5CNU - chains A and F of the 8 polymer chains in the assembly; structure by X-ray diffraction, 3.40 A resolution.

[Chain A]
Molecule: Ribonucleoside-diphosphate reductase 1 subunit alpha
From: Escherichia coli (strain K12)
Notes: EC 1.17.4.1
Reference sequence: P00452 (RIR1_ECOLI); residues 1-761 here = UniProt positions 1-761
Amino-acid sequence (761 residues; numbered 1 to 761; the number before each row is that of its first residue):
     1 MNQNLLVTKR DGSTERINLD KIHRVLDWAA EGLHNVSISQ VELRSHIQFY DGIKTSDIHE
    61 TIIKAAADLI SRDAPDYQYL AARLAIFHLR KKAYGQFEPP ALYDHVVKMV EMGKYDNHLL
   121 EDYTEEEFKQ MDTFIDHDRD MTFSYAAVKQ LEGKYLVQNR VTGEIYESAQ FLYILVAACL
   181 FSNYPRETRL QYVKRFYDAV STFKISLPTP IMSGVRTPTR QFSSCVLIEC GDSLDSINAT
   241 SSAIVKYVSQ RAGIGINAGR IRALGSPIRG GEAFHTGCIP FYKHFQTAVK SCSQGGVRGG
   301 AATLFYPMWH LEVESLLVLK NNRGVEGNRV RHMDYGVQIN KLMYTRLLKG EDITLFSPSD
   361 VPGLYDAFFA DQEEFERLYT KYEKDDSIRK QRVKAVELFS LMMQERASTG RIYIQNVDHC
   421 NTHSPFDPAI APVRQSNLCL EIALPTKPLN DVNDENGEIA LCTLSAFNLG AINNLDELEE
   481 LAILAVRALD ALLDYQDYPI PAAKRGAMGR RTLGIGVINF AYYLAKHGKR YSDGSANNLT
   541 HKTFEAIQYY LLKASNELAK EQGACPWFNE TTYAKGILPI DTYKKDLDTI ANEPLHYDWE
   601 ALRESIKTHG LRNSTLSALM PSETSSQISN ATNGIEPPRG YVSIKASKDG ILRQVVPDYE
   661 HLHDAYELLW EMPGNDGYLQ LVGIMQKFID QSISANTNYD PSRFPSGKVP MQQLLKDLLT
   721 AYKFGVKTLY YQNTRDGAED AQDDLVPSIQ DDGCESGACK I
Unresolved in the structure: 1-4, 737-761
Residues lining bound ligands:
  - ADP (adenosine-5'-diphosphate): Tyr155, Pro208, Thr209, Pro210, Ser224, Cys225, Ala252, Gly253, Arg298, Gly299, Gly300, Ala301, Asn437, Leu438, Cys439, Glu441, Leu464, Met620, Pro621, Ser622, Glu623, Thr624, Ser625
  - 2'-deoxyadenosine-5'-diphosphate (DAT): Val7, Lys9, Arg10, Glu15, Arg16, Ile17, Asn18, Lys21, Ile22, Val25, Thr55, Ile58, His59, Ile62, Phe87, Lys91
  - 2'-deoxyguanosine-5'-triphosphate (DGT), molecule 1: Asp232, Ser233, Leu234, Asp235, Ile237, Ile261, Arg262, Pro267, Ile268, Arg269, Ala273, Phe274, His275, Thr276, Phe281
  - 2'-deoxyguanosine-5'-triphosphate (DGT), molecule 2: Ser249, Ser291, Cys292, Gln294
Curated features (UniProtKB/Swiss-Prot):
  - active site: Asn437 (Proton acceptor), Cys439 (Cysteine radical intermediate), Glu441 (Proton acceptor)
  - binding site (ATP): Lys9, Glu15 to Lys21, Thr55, Lys91
  - binding site (GDP): Thr209, Asn437, Glu441, Glu623 to Ser625
  - binding site (dTTP): Asp232 to Leu234, Arg262, Arg269
  - site: Cys225 (Important for hydrogen atom transfer), Cys462 (Important for hydrogen atom transfer), Tyr730 (Important for electron transfer), Tyr731 (Important for electron transfer), Cys754 (Interacts with thioredoxin/glutaredoxin), Cys759 (Interacts with thioredoxin/glutaredoxin)
  - modified residue: Lys283 (N6-acetyllysine)
From the paper describing this entry:
  - binding site for ADP: Arg298, Gly299
  - binding site for 2'-deoxyguanosine-5'-triphosphate: Asp232, Leu234, Arg269, His275, Thr276, Cys292, Gln294
  - conformationally variable residues (loop rearrangement, side-chain flip): Ser293, Gln294
  - contacts within the chain: Ser293-Gly300 (hydrogen bond)
  - specificity-determining residues: Ser293, Gln294, Gly299
  - mutagenesis - R298A: decreased catalytic activity on ADP
  - mutagenesis - Q294A: unchanged catalytic activity on ADP/dGTP
  - catalytic residues: Cys225, Glu441 (citing earlier work)
  - mutagenesis - Q294A: increased catalytic activity on GDP/TTP

[Chain F]
Molecule: Ribonucleoside-diphosphate reductase 1 subunit beta
From: Escherichia coli (strain K12)
Notes: EC 1.17.4.1
Reference sequence: P69924 (RIR2_ECOLI); residues 1-375 here correspond to UniProt positions 2-376 (UniProt number = residue number + 1)
Amino-acid sequence (375 residues; row label = number of the first residue in the row):
     1 AYTTFSQTKN DQLKEPMFFG QPVNVARYDQ QKYDIFEKLI EKQLSFFWRP EEVDVSRDRI
    61 DYQALPEHEK HIFISNLKYQ TLLDSIQGRS PNVALLPLIS IPELETWVET WAFSETIHSR
   121 SYTHIIRNIV NDPSVVFDDI VTNEQIQKRA EGISSYYDEL IEMTSYWHLL GEGTHTVNGK
   181 TVTVSLRELK KKLYLCLMSV NALEAIRFYV SFACSFAFAE RELMEGNAKI IRLIARDEAL
   241 HLTGTQHMLN LLRSGADDPE MAEIAEECKQ ECYDLFVQAA QQEKDWADYL FRDGSMIGLN
   301 KDILCQYVEY ITNIRMQAVG LDLPFQTRSN PIPWINTWLV SDNVQVAPQE VEVSSYLVGQ
   361 IDSEVDTDDL SNFQL
Unresolved in the structure: 342-359
Bound ions: mu-oxo-diiron Fe: Asp84, Glu115, His118, Glu204, Glu238, His241
Residues lining bound ligands: mu-oxo-diiron (FEO): Asp84, Gln87, Trp111, Glu115, His118, Glu204, Phe208, Glu238, His241

[How chain A and chain F interact]
Contacting residue pairs (62; chain A residue first):
  Leu19(A) - Met296(F)
  Leu19(A) - Ile297(F)
  Asp20(A) - Ser295(F)
  His23(A) - Ser295(F)  hydrogen bond
  His23(A) - Met296(F)
  His23(A) - Asn300(F)
  Asn35(A) - Ser329(F)
  Ser37(A) - Pro331(F)  hydrogen bond (side chain-backbone)
  Ser37(A) - Pro333(F)
  Ser39(A) - Gly298(F)  hydrogen bond (side chain-backbone)
  Ser39(A) - Ile303(F)
  Ser39(A) - Ile332(F)
  Ser39(A) - Trp334(F)  hydrogen bond
  Gln40(A) - Pro333(F)
  Gln40(A) - Trp334(F)
  Glu42(A) - Ile297(F)
  Glu42(A) - Gly298(F)  hydrogen bond (side chain-backbone)
  Leu43(A) - Glu220(F)
  Leu43(A) - Arg221(F)
  Leu43(A) - Ile297(F)
  Leu43(A) - Gly298(F)
  Leu43(A) - Trp334(F)
  Arg44(A) - Glu220(F)  salt bridge
  Arg44(A) - Trp334(F)
  His46(A) - Glu220(F)
  Lys341(A) - Leu375(F)  hydrogen bond (side chain-backbone)
  Tyr344(A) - Leu375(F)  hydrophobic
  Leu347(A) - Thr367(F)
  Leu348(A) - Thr367(F)
  Leu348(A) - Leu370(F)
  Leu348(A) - Ser371(F)
  Leu348(A) - Phe373(F)
  Leu348(A) - Leu375(F)  hydrophobic
  Gly350(A) - Thr367(F)
  Val396(A) - Val365(F)  hydrophobic
  Val396(A) - Thr367(F)
  Ala407(A) - Ile361(F)  hydrophobic
  Lys584(A) - Leu375(F)  hydrogen bond (side chain-backbone)
  Asp586(A) - Leu375(F)
  Lys708(A) - Gln360(F)
  Lys708(A) - Asp362(F)
  Val709(A) - Gln360(F)
  Val709(A) - Ile361(F)
  Val709(A) - Asp362(F)  hydrogen bond (backbone-backbone)
  Pro710(A) - Asp362(F)
  Met711(A) - Asp362(F)  hydrogen bond (backbone-backbone)
  Met711(A) - Ser363(F)
  Met711(A) - Val365(F)  hydrophobic
  Gln712(A) - Glu364(F)
  Gln712(A) - Val365(F)
  Gln712(A) - Asp366(F)  hydrogen bond (side chain-backbone)
  Gln712(A) - Asp369(F)  hydrogen bond
  Gln712(A) - Leu370(F)
  Leu714(A) - Ile361(F)  hydrophobic
  Leu715(A) - Val365(F)  hydrophobic
  Leu719(A) - Leu370(F)  hydrophobic
  Leu719(A) - Phe373(F)
  Leu719(A) - Leu375(F)  hydrophobic
  Thr720(A) - Phe373(F)
  Tyr722(A) - Leu375(F)  hydrophobic
  Lys723(A) - Phe373(F)
  Lys723(A) - Gln374(F)  hydrogen bond (side chain-backbone)
Other interface residues (no listed pair), chain A (36 interface residues in all): Ile38, Phe49, Lys349, Ser400, Lys716
Other interface residues (no listed pair), chain F (29 interface residues in all): Ala217, Glu222

[In short]
36 residues of chain A and 29 residues of chain F are in contact, with 12 hydrogen bonds and 1 salt bridge.
Polar pairs include Arg44(A)-Glu220(F), His23(A)-Ser295(F) and Ser37(A)-Pro331(F). Ligands of chain A:
2'-deoxyguanosine-5'-triphosphate, ADP and 2'-deoxyadenosine-5'-diphosphate. The paper reports catalytic
residues Cys225(A) and Glu441(A); R298A of chain A reduces catalytic activity on ADP.
Chain A is Ribonucleoside-diphosphate reductase 1 subunit alpha and chain F is Ribonucleoside-diphosphate
reductase 1 subunit beta, both from Escherichia coli (strain K12); the structure, Crystal structure of the
dATP inhibited E. coli class Ia ribonucleotide reductase complex bound to ADP ..., was determined by X-ray
diffraction (same publication as 5CNS, 5CNT and 5CNV).
